Entry 6U5S (electron microscopy, 3.07 A resolution); this record covers chains B and D of the 4 polymer chains in the assembly.

[Chain B (and D)]
Protein: Glutamate receptor 2
From: Rattus norvegicus
Notes: chain D of this document is another copy of the same molecule, construct and numbering; everything in this record applies to it too
UniProt: P19491 (GRIA2_RAT); residues -14 to 853 here correspond to UniProt positions 1-868 (UniProt number = residue number + 15)
Sequence (889 residues; row label = number of the first residue in the row; numbers below 1 keep their minus sign (Met-14 is residue -14)):
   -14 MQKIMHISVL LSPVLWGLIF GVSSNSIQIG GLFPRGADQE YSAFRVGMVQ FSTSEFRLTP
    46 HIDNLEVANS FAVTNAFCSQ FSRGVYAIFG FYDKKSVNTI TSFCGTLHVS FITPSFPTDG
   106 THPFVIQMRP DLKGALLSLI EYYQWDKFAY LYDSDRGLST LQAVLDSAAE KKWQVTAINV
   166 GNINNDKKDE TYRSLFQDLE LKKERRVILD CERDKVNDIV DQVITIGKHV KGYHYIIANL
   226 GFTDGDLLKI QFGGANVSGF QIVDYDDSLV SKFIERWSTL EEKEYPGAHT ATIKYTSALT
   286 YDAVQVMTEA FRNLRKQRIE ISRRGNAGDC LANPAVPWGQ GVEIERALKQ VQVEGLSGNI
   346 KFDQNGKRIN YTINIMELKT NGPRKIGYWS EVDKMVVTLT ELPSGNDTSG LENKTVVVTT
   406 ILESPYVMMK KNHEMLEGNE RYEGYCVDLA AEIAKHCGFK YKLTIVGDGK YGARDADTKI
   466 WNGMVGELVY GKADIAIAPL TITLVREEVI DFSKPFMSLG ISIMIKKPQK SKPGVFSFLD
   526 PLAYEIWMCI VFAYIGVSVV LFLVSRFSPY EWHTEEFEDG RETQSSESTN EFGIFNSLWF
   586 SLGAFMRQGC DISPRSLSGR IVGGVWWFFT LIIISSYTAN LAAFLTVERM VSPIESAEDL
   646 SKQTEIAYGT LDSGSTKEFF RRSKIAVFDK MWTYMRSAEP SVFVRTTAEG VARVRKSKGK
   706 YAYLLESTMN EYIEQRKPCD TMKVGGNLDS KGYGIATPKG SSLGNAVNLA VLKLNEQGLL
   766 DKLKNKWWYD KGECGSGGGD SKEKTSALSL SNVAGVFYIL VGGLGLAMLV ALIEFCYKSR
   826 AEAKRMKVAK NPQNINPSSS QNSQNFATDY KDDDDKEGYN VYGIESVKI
Not modelled in the structure: -14 to 9, 386-874
Disulfide bonds: Cys63-Cys315
Covalently attached groups: N-acetylglucosamine (NAG) linked to Asn241, Asn355
Construct notes: conflict Arg592 (Gln607 in P19491); expression tag (854-874)
Curated features (UniProtKB/Swiss-Prot):
  - region: Ala852, Thr853 (Required for interaction with IQSEC1)
  - binding site (L-glutamate): Pro484, Thr486, Arg491, Ser660, Thr661, Glu711
  - site: Arg459 (Interaction with the cone snail toxin Con-ikot-ikot), Ile639 (Crucial to convey clamshell closure to channel opening), Arg666 (Interaction with the cone snail toxin Con-ikot-ikot), Lys758 (Interaction with the cone snail toxin Con-ikot-ikot)
  - modified residue (Phosphoserine): Ser668, Ser702, Ser845, Ser848
  - lipidation (S-palmitoyl cysteine): Cys595, Cys821
  - glycosylation (N-linked (GlcNAc...) asparagine): Asn241, Asn355, Asn391, Asn398
What the authors report for this chain:
  - post-translational modification sites: Asn241

[Interface between chain B and chain D]
Contacting residue pairs - 19 pairs, chain B then chain D:
  Arg178(B) with Phe237(D)
  Ile209(B) with His214(D), hydrogen bond (backbone-side chain)
  Thr210(B) with His214(D); Phe237(D); Gly238(D)
  Ile211(B) with His214(D); Phe237(D); Gly238(D)
  Gly212(B) with His214(D)
  His214(B) with Ile209(D), hydrogen bond (side chain-backbone); Thr210(D); Ile211(D); Gly212(D)
  Val215(B) with Gly212(D)
  Phe237(B) with Arg178(D); Thr210(D); Ile211(D)
  Gly238(B) with Thr210(D); Ile211(D)
Also at the interface, not in a pair above, chain B (11 interface residues in all): Leu233, Lys234
Also at the interface, not in a pair above, chain D (11 interface residues in all): Val215, Leu233, Lys234

[Overview]
Chain B and chain D each contribute 11 residues to their interface; the contacts include 2 hydrogen bonds. Its
one hydrogen-bonded contact is Ile209(B)-His214(D). Covalently linked N-acetylglucosamine: at Asn241(B) and
Asn355(B). Curated annotation (UniProt) lists 6 L-glutamate-binding residues on chain B. The paper reports a
modification site at Asn241(B).
Chain B and chain D are both Glutamate receptor 2 (Rattus norvegicus); the structure, NTD of GluA2 in complex
with CNIH3 - with antagonist ZK200775 - in pseudo-symmetric global conformation, was determined by electron
microscopy, deposited together with 6PEQ, 6U6I, 6UCB, 6UD4 and 6UD8.
